4XBF - chains A and B of the 3 polymer chains in the assembly; structure by X-ray diffraction, 2.80 A resolution.

Chain A:
Protein: Lysine-specific histone demethylase 1A
Source organism: Homo sapiens
Notes: EC 1.-.-.-
UniProt: O60341 (KDM1A_HUMAN); residue numbers follow UniProt; this construct covers 171-836
Chain sequence (666 residues; each row starts with the number of its first residue):
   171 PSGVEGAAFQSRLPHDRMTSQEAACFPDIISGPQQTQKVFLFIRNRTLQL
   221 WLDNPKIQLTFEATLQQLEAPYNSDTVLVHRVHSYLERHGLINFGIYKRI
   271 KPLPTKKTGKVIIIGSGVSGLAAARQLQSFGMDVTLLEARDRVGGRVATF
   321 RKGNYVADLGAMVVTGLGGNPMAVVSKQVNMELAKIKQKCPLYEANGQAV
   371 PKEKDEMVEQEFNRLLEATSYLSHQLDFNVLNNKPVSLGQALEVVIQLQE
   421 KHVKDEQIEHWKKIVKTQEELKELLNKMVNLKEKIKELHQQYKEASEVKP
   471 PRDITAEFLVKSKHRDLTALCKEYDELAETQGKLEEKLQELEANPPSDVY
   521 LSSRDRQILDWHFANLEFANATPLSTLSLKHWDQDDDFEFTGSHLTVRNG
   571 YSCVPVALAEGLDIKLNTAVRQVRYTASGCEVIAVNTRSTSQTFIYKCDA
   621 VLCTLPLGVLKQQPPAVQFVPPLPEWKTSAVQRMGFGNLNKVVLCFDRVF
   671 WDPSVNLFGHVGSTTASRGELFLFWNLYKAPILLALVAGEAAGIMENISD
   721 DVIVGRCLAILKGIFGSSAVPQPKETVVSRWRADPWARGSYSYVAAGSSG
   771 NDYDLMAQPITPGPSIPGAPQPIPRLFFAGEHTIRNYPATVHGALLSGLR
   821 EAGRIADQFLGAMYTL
Small-molecule neighbours: FAD (flavin-adenine dinucleotide): Ile284, Gly285, Ser286, Gly287, Val288, Ser289, Gly290, Leu307, Glu308, Ala309, Arg310, Gly314, Gly315, Arg316, Val317, Leu329, Gly330, Ala331, Met332, Val333, Thr588, Ala589, Val590, Thr624, Leu625, Pro626, Val629, Val637, Leu659, Lys661, Trp751, Trp756, Ser760, Tyr761, Gly800, Glu801, Ala809, Thr810, Val811, His812, Ala814

Chain B:
Protein: REST corepressor 1
Source organism: Homo sapiens
UniProt: Q9UKL0 (RCOR1_HUMAN); numbering as in UniProt (aligned over 308-440)
Chain sequence (133 residues; numbered 308 to 440; the number before each row is that of its first residue):
   308 RKPPKGMFLSQEDVEAVSANATAATTVLRQLDMELVSVKRQIQNIKQTNS
   358 ALKEKLDGGIEPYRLPEVIQKCNARWTTEEQLLAVQAIRKYGRDFQAISD
   408 VIGNKSVVQVKNFFVNYRRRFNIDEVLQEWEAE

Chain A / chain B interface:
Pairs across the interface (100):
  Glu381(A) - Met314(B)
  Arg384(A) - Pro311(B)
  Arg384(A) - Lys312(B)  hydrogen bond (side chain-backbone)
  Arg384(A) - Gly313(B)
  Arg384(A) - Met314(B)
  Glu387(A) - Pro311(B)
  Ala388(A) - Met314(B)  hydrophobic
  Ala388(A) - Leu316(B)  hydrophobic
  Tyr391(A) - Arg308(B)
  Tyr391(A) - Lys309(B)
  Tyr391(A) - Pro310(B)
  Tyr391(A) - Leu316(B)  hydrophobic
  Gln395(A) - Arg308(B)
  Leu396(A) - Gln318(B)
  Leu401(A) - Ser325(B)
  Val415(A) - Leu316(B)  hydrophobic
  Gln417(A) - Val324(B)
  Gln417(A) - Ala331(B)
  Gln417(A) - Leu335(B)
  Leu418(A) - Phe315(B)
  Leu418(A) - Leu316(B)  hydrophobic
  Leu418(A) - Asp320(B)
  Leu418(A) - Val321(B)  hydrophobic
  Leu418(A) - Val324(B)  hydrophobic
  Gln419(A) - Gly313(B)
  Gln419(A) - Met314(B)  hydrogen bond
  Gln419(A) - Phe315(B)  hydrogen bond (side chain-backbone)
  Glu420(A) - Leu335(B)
  Lys421(A) - Asp320(B)  salt bridge
  Lys421(A) - Val334(B)
  Lys421(A) - Leu335(B)
  Lys421(A) - Leu338(B)
  His422(A) - Phe315(B)
  Lys424(A) - Leu335(B)
  Lys424(A) - Asp339(B)  salt bridge
  Asp425(A) - Leu338(B)
  Gln427(A) - Leu342(B)
  Ile428(A) - Leu338(B)
  Ile428(A) - Glu341(B)
  Ile428(A) - Leu342(B)  hydrophobic
  Trp431(A) - Leu342(B)
  Trp431(A) - Val345(B)  hydrophobic
  Trp431(A) - Lys346(B)
  Trp431(A) - Ile349(B)
  Lys432(A) - Glu341(B)  salt bridge
  Ile434(A) - Ile349(B)  hydrophobic
  Val435(A) - Ile349(B)  hydrophobic
  Gln438(A) - Ile349(B)
  Gln438(A) - Ile352(B)
  Gln438(A) - Lys353(B)
  Gln438(A) - Asn356(B)  hydrogen bond (backbone-side chain)
  Leu441(A) - Asn356(B)
  Lys442(A) - Thr355(B)
  Lys442(A) - Asn356(B)
  Leu445(A) - Asn356(B)
  Leu445(A) - Leu359(B)  hydrophobic
  Leu445(A) - Lys360(B)
  Leu445(A) - Leu363(B)  hydrophobic
  Asn446(A) - Leu359(B)
  Met448(A) - Leu363(B)
  Val449(A) - Leu363(B)  hydrophobic
  Lys452(A) - Lys362(B)  hydrogen bond (side chain-backbone)
  Lys452(A) - Leu363(B)
  Lys452(A) - Asp364(B)  hydrogen bond (side chain-backbone)
  Lys452(A) - Gly366(B)
  Ile455(A) - Tyr370(B)  hydrophobic
  Lys456(A) - Tyr370(B)
  His459(A) - Pro369(B)
  His459(A) - Tyr370(B)
  His459(A) - Leu372(B)
  Tyr462(A) - Leu372(B)  hydrophobic
  Ile474(A) - Glu386(B)
  Ile474(A) - Leu389(B)  hydrophobic
  Ile474(A) - Leu390(B)  hydrophobic
  Ile474(A) - Gln393(B)  hydrogen bond (backbone-side chain)
  Thr475(A) - Gln393(B)
  Phe478(A) - Leu390(B)
  Phe478(A) - Gln393(B)
  Phe478(A) - Ala394(B)
  Lys481(A) - Leu390(B)
  Lys481(A) - Val408(B)
  Ser482(A) - Lys397(B)
  Ser482(A) - Tyr398(B)  hydrogen bond (backbone-side chain)
  His484(A) - Glu374(B)  salt bridge
  Arg485(A) - Tyr398(B)
  Arg485(A) - Ala404(B)  hydrogen bond (side chain-backbone)
  Arg485(A) - Asp407(B)  salt bridge
  Arg485(A) - Val408(B)
  Asp486(A) - Lys397(B)
  Asp486(A) - Tyr398(B)  hydrogen bond
  Leu487(A) - Tyr370(B)
  Leu487(A) - Leu372(B)  hydrophobic
  Thr488(A) - Glu374(B)  hydrogen bond
  Cys491(A) - Ile367(B)
  Tyr494(A) - Gly366(B)
  Tyr494(A) - Ile367(B)  hydrophobic
  Asp495(A) - Arg371(B)  salt bridge
  Gln501(A) - Lys360(B)
  Glu505(A) - Lys360(B)  salt bridge
  Glu512(A) - Lys353(B)  salt bridge
Also at the interface, not in a pair above, chain A (58 interface residues in all): Leu385, Leu392, Phe398, Val414, Glu439, Glu477, Lys483
Also at the interface, not in a pair above, chain B (52 interface residues in all): Gln348, Ile409

Summary:
Chain A and chain B form an interface of 58 and 52 residues respectively; the contacts include 11 hydrogen
bonds and 8 salt bridges. Polar contacts include Lys421(A)-Asp320(B), Lys424(A)-Asp339(B) and
Lys432(A)-Glu341(B). Bound to chain A: flavin-adenine dinucleotide.
Here chain A is Lysine-specific histone demethylase 1A and chain B is REST corepressor 1, both from Homo
sapiens. Entry 4XBF (Structure of LSD1:CoREST in complex with ssRNA) was determined by X-ray diffraction.
